Entry 8DR3 (electron microscopy, 2.20 A resolution); this record covers chains A and L of the 12 polymer chains in the assembly.

[Chain A]
Molecule: Replication factor C subunit 1
From: Saccharomyces cerevisiae
UniProtKB: P38630 (RFC1_YEAST); numbering as in UniProt (aligned over 1-861)
Sequence (918 residues; row label = number of the first residue in the row):
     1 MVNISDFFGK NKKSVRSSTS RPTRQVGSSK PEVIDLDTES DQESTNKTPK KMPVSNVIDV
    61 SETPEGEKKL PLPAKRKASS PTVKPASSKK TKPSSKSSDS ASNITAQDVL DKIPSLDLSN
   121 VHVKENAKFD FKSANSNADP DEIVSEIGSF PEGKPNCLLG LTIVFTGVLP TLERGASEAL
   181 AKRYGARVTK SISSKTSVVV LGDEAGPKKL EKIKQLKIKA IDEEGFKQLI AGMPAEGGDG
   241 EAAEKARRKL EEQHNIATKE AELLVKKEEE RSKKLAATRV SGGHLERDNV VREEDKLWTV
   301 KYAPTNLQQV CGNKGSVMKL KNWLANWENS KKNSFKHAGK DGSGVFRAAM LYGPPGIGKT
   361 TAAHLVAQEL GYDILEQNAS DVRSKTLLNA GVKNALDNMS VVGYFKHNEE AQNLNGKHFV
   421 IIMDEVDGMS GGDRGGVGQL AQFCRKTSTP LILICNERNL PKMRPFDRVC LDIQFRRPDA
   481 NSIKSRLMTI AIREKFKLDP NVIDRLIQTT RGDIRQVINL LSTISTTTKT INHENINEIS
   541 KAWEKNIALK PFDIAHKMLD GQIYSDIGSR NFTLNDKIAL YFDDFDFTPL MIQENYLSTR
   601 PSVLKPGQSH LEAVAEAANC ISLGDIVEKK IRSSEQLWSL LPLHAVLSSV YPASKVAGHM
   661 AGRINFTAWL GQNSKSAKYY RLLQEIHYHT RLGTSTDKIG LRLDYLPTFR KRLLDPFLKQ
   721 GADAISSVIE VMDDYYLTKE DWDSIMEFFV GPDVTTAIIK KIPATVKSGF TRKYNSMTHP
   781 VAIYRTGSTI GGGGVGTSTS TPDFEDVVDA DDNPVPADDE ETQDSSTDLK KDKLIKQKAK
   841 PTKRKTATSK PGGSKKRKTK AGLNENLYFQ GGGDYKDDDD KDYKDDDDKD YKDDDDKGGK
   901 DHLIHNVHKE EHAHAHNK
Not modelled in the structure: 1-102, 119-148, 282-287, 408-412, 787-918
Construct notes: expression tag (862-918)
Bound ions: Mg2+: Thr-360 (together with ATP-gamma-S)
Residues lining bound ligands: ATP-gamma-S (AGS; phosphothiophosphoric acid-adenylate ester): Thr-299, Tyr-302, Ala-303, Pro-304, Gln-309, Val-310, Cys-311, Pro-354, Pro-355, Gly-356, Ile-357, Gly-358, Lys-359, Thr-360, Thr-361, Asn-456, Arg-486, Ile-514, Arg-515, Ile-518
Swiss-Prot annotation at these positions:
  - motif (Nuclear localization signal): Lys-830 to Leu-834, Lys-855 to Lys-860
  - binding site (ATP): Thr-299, Cys-311, Gly-353 to Thr-361, Asn-456
  - modified residue: Thr-38 (Phosphothreonine), Ser-40 (Phosphoserine), Thr-63 (Phosphothreonine)
  - mutagenesis: Asp-427 (D427H: In cs mutant CDC44-2; causes cell cycle arrest), Gly-436 (G436R: In cs mutant CDC44-3/4; causes cell cycle arrest), Gly-512 (G512A: In cs mutant CDC44-9; no effect), Asp-513 (D513N: In cs mutants CDC44-1/5/8 and CDC44-9; causes cell cycle arrest)
Reported in the primary citation:
  - binding site for the 13-nt DNA strand: Gly-167, Arg-174, Lys-208, Lys-209, Lys-314, Gly-315, His-556, Ile-664
  - binding site for the 13-nt DNA strand (chain L): Thr-189, Lys-190, Ser-191, Ser-193, Ser-194, Asn-459, Gln-474, Arg-477, Phe-552, Phe-587, Phe-666, Leu-670

[Chain L]
Molecule: 13-nt DNA strand
Sequence (13 nucleotides; row label = number of the first residue in the row):
     1 CCCCCCCCCC TTT

[How chain A and chain L interact]
Residue-residue contacts (23; chain A residue first):
  Thr-162(A) / DC6(L)  phosphate contact
  Arg-187(A) / DC6(L)  sugar contact
  Val-188(A) / DC7(L)  phosphate contact
  Thr-189(A) / DC6(L)  hydrogen bond to the phosphate
  Thr-189(A) / DC7(L)  phosphate contact
  Lys-190(A) / DC7(L)  hydrogen bond to the phosphate
  Ser-191(A) / DC7(L)  phosphate contact
  Ser-193(A) / DC5(L)  phosphate contact
  Ser-193(A) / DC6(L)  hydrogen bond to the phosphate
  Ser-194(A) / DC5(L)  hydrogen bond to the phosphate
  Lys-195(A) / DC5(L)  sugar contact
  Asn-459(A) / DT11(L)  phosphate contact
  Asn-459(A) / DT12(L)  hydrogen bond to the base
  Gln-474(A) / DC9(L)  phosphate contact
  Arg-476(A) / DC9(L)  sugar contact
  Arg-477(A) / DC8(L)  phosphate contact
  Arg-477(A) / DC9(L)  salt bridge to the phosphate
  Lys-550(A) / DT12(L)  base contact
  Phe-552(A) / DT11(L)  stacking on the base
  Phe-552(A) / DT12(L)  base contact
  Phe-587(A) / DT13(L)  base contact
  Phe-666(A) / DT12(L)  sugar contact
  Phe-666(A) / DT13(L)  base contact
Interface residues without a listed pair, chain A (25 interface residues in all): Ile-192, Pro-354, Pro-461, Arg-511, Pro-551, Arg-663, Ile-664, Leu-670
Interface residues without a listed pair, chain L (10 interface residues in all): DC4, DC10

[Overview]
25 residues of chain A and 10 residues of chain L are in contact, with 5 hydrogen bonds, 1 salt bridge and 1
aromatic stacking contact. Among the polar pairs are Asn-459(A)/DT12(L), Thr-189(A)/DC6(L) and
Lys-190(A)/DC7(L). The paper reports a binding site for the 13-nt DNA strand (chain L) at Thr-189(A),
Lys-190(A) and Ser-191(A) among others; a binding site for the 13-nt DNA strand at Gly-167(A), Arg-174(A) and
Lys-208(A) among others.
Here chain A is Replication factor C subunit 1 (Saccharomyces cerevisiae) and chain L is a 13-nt DNA strand.
Entry 8DR3 (Closed state of RFC:PCNA bound to a 3' ss/dsDNA junction (DNA2) with NTD) was determined by
electron microscopy (same publication as 8DQW, 8DQX, 8DQZ, 8DR0, 8DR1, 8DR4 and 3 further entries).
